Entry 6TDA (electron microscopy, 15.00 A resolution (very low resolution: no residue pairs are listed; an interface is given only as per-side residue counts)); this record covers chains J and S of the 23 polymer chains in the assembly.

# Chain J
Molecule: DNA-j
Sequence (237 nucleotides; numbered -53 to 183; the number before each row is that of its first residue; numbers below 1 keep their minus sign (DT-53 is residue -53)):
   -53 TCATTACCCAGCCCGCCTAGTTTTAAAGGCGAAAAAAACCGACGAAAAGA
    -3 GTTAAATCGATGTATATATCTGACACGTGCCTGGAGACTAGGGAGTAATC
    47 CCCTTGGCGGTTAAAACGCGGGGGACAGCGCGTACGTGCGTTTAAGCGGT
    97 GCTAGAGCTGTCTACGACCAATTGAGCGGCCTCGGCACCGGGATTCTGAT
   147 GGAAACCCATACACAGGGAAGATATCCGGTCCGTAGG
Disordered / not traced: -53 to 23

# Chain S
Protein: Nuclear protein STH1/NPS1
Source organism: Saccharomyces cerevisiae (strain ATCC 204508 / S288c)
Notes: EC 3.6.4.12
UniProt: P32597 (STH1_YEAST); residues 1-1359 here = UniProt positions 1-1359
Chain sequence (1359 residues; numbered 1 to 1359; the number before each row is that of its first residue):
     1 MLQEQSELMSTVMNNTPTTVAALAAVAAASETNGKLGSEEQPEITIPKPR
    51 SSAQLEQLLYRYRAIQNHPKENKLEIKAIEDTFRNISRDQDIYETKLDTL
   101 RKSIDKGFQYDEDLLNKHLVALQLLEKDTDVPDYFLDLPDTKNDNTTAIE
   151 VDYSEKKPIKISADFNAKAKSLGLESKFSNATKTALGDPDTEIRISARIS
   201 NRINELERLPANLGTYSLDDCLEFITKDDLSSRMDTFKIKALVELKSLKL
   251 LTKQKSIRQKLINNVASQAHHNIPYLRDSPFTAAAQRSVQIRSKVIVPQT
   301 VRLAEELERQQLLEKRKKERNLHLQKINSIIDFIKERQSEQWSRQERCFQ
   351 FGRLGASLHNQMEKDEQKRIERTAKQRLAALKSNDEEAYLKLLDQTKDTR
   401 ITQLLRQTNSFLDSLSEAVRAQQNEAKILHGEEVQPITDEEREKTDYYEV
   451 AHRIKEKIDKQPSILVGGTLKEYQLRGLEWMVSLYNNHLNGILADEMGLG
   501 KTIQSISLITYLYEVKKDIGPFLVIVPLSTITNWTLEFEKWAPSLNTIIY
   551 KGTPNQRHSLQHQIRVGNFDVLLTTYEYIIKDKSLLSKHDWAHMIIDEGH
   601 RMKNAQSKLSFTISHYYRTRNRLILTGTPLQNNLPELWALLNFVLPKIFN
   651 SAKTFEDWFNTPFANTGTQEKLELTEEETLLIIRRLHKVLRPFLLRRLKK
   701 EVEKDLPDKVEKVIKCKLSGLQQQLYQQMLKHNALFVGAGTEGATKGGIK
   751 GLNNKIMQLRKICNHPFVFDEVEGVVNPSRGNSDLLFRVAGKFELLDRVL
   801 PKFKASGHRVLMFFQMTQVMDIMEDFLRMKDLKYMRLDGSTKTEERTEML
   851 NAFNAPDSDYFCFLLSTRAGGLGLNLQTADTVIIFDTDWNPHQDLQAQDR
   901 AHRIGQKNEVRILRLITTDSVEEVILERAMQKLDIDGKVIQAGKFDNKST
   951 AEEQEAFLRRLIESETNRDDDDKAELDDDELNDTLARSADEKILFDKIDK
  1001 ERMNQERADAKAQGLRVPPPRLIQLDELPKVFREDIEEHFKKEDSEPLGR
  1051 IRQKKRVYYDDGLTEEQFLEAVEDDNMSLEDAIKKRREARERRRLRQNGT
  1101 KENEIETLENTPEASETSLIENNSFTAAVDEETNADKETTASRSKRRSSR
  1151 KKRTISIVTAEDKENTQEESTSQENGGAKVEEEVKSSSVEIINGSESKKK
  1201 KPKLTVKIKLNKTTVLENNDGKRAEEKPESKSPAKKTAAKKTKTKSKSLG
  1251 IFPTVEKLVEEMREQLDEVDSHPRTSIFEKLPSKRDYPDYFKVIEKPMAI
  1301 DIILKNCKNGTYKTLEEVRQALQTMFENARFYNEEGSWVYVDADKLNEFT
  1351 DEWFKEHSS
Disordered / not traced: 1-47, 135-156, 298-321, 370-392, 408-446, 663-676, 735-753, 941-975, 1007-1359
Curated features (UniProtKB/Swiss-Prot):
  - motif: Asp597 to His600 (DEGH box)
  - binding site (ATP): Asp495 to Thr502
  - modified residue: Ser38 (Phosphoserine)
  - mutagenesis: Ser505 (S505F: Temperature-sensitive), Pro646 (P646L: Temperature-sensitive), Cys763 (C763Y: Temperature-sensitive. Reduced sporulation efficiency), Lys792 (K792E: Complete inactivation), Ser806 (S806L: Temperature-sensitive; when associated with M-881. Altered cell cycle distribution), Thr881 (T881M: Temperature-sensitive; when associated with L-806. Altered cell cycle distribution)

# Chain J / chain S interface
At this resolution (15 A) residue pairs are not listed: 7 residues of chain J and 14 of chain S lie at the interface.

# Summary
The interface between chain J and chain S involves 7 residues on one side and 14 on the other. UniProt lists 8
ATP-binding residues and 6 mutagenesis sites on chain S.
Here chain J is DNA-j and chain S is Nuclear protein STH1/NPS1 (Saccharomyces cerevisiae (strain ATCC 204508 /
S288c)). Entry 6TDA (Structure of SWI/SNF chromatin remodeler RSC bound to a nucleosome) was determined by
electron microscopy.
